PDB entry 4EUP | X-ray diffraction, 2.88 A resolution | chains G and H of the 5 polymer chains in the assembly

== Chain G ==
Name: JKF6 alpha chain
From: Homo sapiens
Amino-acid sequence (206 residues; each row starts with the number of its first residue):
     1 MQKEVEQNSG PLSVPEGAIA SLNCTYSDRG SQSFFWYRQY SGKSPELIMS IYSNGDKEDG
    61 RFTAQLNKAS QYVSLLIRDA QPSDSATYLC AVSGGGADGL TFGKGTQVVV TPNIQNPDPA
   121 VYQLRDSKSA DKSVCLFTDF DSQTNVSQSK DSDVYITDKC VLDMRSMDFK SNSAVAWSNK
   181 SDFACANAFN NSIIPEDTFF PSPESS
Unresolved in the structure: 1-2, 204-206
Disulfides: Cys-24/Cys-90, Cys-135/Cys-185

== Chain H ==
Name: JKF6 beta chain
From: Homo sapiens
Amino-acid sequence (243 residues; row label = number of the first residue in the row):
     1 MDKVTQSSRY LVKRTGEKVF LECVQDMDHE NMFWYRQDPG LGLRLIYFSY DVKMKEKGDI
    61 PEGYSVSREK KERFSLILAS ASTDQTSMYL CASSFLGTGV EQYFGPGTRL TVVEDLNKVF
   121 PPEVALFEPS EAEISHTQKA TLVCLATGFY PDHVELSWWV NGKEVHSGVC TDPQPLKEQP
   181 ALNDSRYALS SRLRVSATFW QDPRNHFRCQ VQFYGLSEAD EWTQDRAKPV TQIVSAEAWG
   241 RAD
Unresolved in the structure: 1-2
Disulfides: Cys-23/Cys-91, Cys-144/Cys-209

== Interface between chain G and chain H ==
Residue-residue contacts (82):
  Ser-33(G) / Gly-99(H)  hydrogen bond (side chain-backbone)
  Phe-35(G) / Gly-99(H)
  Phe-35(G) / Val-100(H)
  Phe-35(G) / Glu-101(H)
  Tyr-37(G) / Gln-102(H)  hydrogen bond (side chain-backbone)
  Tyr-37(G) / Phe-104(H)  hydrophobic
  Gln-39(G) / Gln-37(H)  hydrogen bond
  Ser-41(G) / Pro-173(H)
  Gly-42(G) / Met-88(H)
  Ser-44(G) / Leu-90(H)
  Ser-44(G) / Phe-104(H)
  Ser-44(G) / Gly-105(H)  hydrogen bond (side chain-backbone)
  Ser-44(G) / Pro-106(H)
  Pro-45(G) / Leu-90(H)
  Pro-45(G) / Phe-104(H)
  Leu-47(G) / Tyr-103(H)  hydrophobic
  Ser-93(G) / Gly-99(H)
  Ala-97(G) / Phe-33(H)
  Ala-97(G) / Phe-48(H)  hydrophobic
  Asp-98(G) / Asn-31(H)  hydrogen bond
  Asp-98(G) / Phe-33(H)
  Asp-98(G) / Phe-95(H)
  Asp-98(G) / Leu-96(H)
  Asp-98(G) / Gly-97(H)  hydrogen bond (side chain-backbone)
  Asp-98(G) / Val-100(H)
  Asp-98(G) / Gln-102(H)  hydrogen bond (backbone-side chain)
  Leu-100(G) / Gln-102(H)
  Phe-102(G) / Tyr-35(H)
  Phe-102(G) / Leu-43(H)  hydrophobic
  Phe-102(G) / Phe-104(H)  hydrophobic
  Asp-118(G) / His-136(H)  salt bridge
  Tyr-122(G) / Ser-130(H)
  Tyr-122(G) / Ala-132(H)  hydrophobic
  Tyr-122(G) / Glu-133(H)
  Gln-123(G) / Ser-130(H)
  Leu-124(G) / Phe-127(H)
  Leu-124(G) / Glu-128(H)
  Leu-124(G) / Thr-141(H)
  Leu-124(G) / Val-143(H)  hydrophobic
  Arg-125(G) / Phe-127(H)
  Arg-125(G) / Glu-128(H)  hydrogen bond (backbone-backbone)
  Asp-126(G) / Leu-126(H)
  Asp-126(G) / Phe-127(H)
  Ser-127(G) / Leu-126(H)  hydrogen bond (backbone-backbone)
  Ser-127(G) / Glu-128(H)
  Ser-127(G) / Glu-237(H)  hydrogen bond (side chain-backbone)
  Ser-127(G) / Ala-238(H)
  Lys-132(G) / Phe-127(H)
  Ser-133(G) / Phe-127(H)
  Val-134(G) / Phe-127(H)  hydrophobic
  Val-134(G) / Val-143(H)  hydrophobic
  Val-134(G) / Leu-145(H)  hydrophobic
  Leu-136(G) / Thr-141(H)
  Asp-139(G) / Thr-137(H)
  Asp-139(G) / Arg-194(H)  salt bridge
  Tyr-155(G) / Glu-178(H)  hydrogen bond (side chain-backbone)
  Thr-157(G) / Asp-172(H)
  Thr-157(G) / Ser-190(H)
  Thr-157(G) / Arg-192(H)  hydrogen bond
  Asp-158(G) / Asp-172(H)
  Asp-158(G) / Gln-174(H)
  Cys-160(G) / Cys-170(H)  disulfide
  Cys-160(G) / Arg-192(H)  hydrogen bond
  Val-161(G) / Cys-170(H)
  Leu-162(G) / Gly-168(H)
  Leu-162(G) / Val-169(H)
  Leu-162(G) / Arg-194(H)
  Asp-163(G) / Ser-167(H)
  Asp-163(G) / Gly-168(H)  hydrogen bond (backbone-backbone)
  Met-164(G) / Ser-167(H)
  Met-164(G) / Arg-194(H)
  Met-164(G) / Val-195(H)
  Met-164(G) / Ser-196(H)
  Arg-165(G) / Ser-167(H)  hydrogen bond (backbone-side chain)
  Phe-169(G) / Lys-139(H)
  Phe-169(G) / Arg-194(H)
  Ser-171(G) / Arg-194(H)  hydrogen bond
  Ser-173(G) / Arg-192(H)  hydrogen bond
  Val-175(G) / Arg-192(H)
  Trp-177(G) / Leu-145(H)  hydrophobic
  Phe-199(G) / His-136(H)
  Pro-201(G) / Ala-132(H)  hydrophobic
Other interface residues (no listed pair), chain G (51 interface residues in all): Lys-43, Tyr-52, Leu-89, Gly-99, Lys-104, Thr-138, Gln-148, Ile-156, Ser-166
Other interface residues (no listed pair), chain H (56 interface residues in all): Leu-41, Ser-94, Gly-107, Ala-125, Pro-129, Thr-147, Thr-171, Leu-176, Lys-177, Ala-188
Cross-chain cystine bridges: Cys-160(G)/Cys-170(H)

== In short ==
The interface between chain G and chain H involves 51 residues on one side and 56 on the other; the contacts
include 1 disulfide bond, 17 hydrogen bonds and 2 salt bridges. Polar pairs include Asp-118(G)/His-136(H),
Asp-139(G)/Arg-194(H) and Ser-33(G)/Gly-99(H).
Here chain G is JKF6 alpha chain and chain H is JKF6 beta chain, both from Homo sapiens. Entry 4EUP (The
complex between TCR JKF6 and human Class I MHC HLA-A2 presenting the MART-1(27-35)(A27L) peptide) was
determined by X-ray diffraction.
